Entry 3JAZ (electron microscopy, 3.10 A resolution); this record covers chains B and C of the 5 polymer chains in the assembly.

Chain B (and C):
Name: Capsid protein VP1
Source organism: Bombyx mori cypovirus 1
Notes: chain C of this document is another copy of the same molecule, construct and numbering; everything in this record applies to it too
UniProtKB: Q6TS43 (CAPSD_CPVBM); residue numbers follow UniProt; this construct covers 1-1333
Chain sequence (1333 residues; each row starts with the number of its first residue):
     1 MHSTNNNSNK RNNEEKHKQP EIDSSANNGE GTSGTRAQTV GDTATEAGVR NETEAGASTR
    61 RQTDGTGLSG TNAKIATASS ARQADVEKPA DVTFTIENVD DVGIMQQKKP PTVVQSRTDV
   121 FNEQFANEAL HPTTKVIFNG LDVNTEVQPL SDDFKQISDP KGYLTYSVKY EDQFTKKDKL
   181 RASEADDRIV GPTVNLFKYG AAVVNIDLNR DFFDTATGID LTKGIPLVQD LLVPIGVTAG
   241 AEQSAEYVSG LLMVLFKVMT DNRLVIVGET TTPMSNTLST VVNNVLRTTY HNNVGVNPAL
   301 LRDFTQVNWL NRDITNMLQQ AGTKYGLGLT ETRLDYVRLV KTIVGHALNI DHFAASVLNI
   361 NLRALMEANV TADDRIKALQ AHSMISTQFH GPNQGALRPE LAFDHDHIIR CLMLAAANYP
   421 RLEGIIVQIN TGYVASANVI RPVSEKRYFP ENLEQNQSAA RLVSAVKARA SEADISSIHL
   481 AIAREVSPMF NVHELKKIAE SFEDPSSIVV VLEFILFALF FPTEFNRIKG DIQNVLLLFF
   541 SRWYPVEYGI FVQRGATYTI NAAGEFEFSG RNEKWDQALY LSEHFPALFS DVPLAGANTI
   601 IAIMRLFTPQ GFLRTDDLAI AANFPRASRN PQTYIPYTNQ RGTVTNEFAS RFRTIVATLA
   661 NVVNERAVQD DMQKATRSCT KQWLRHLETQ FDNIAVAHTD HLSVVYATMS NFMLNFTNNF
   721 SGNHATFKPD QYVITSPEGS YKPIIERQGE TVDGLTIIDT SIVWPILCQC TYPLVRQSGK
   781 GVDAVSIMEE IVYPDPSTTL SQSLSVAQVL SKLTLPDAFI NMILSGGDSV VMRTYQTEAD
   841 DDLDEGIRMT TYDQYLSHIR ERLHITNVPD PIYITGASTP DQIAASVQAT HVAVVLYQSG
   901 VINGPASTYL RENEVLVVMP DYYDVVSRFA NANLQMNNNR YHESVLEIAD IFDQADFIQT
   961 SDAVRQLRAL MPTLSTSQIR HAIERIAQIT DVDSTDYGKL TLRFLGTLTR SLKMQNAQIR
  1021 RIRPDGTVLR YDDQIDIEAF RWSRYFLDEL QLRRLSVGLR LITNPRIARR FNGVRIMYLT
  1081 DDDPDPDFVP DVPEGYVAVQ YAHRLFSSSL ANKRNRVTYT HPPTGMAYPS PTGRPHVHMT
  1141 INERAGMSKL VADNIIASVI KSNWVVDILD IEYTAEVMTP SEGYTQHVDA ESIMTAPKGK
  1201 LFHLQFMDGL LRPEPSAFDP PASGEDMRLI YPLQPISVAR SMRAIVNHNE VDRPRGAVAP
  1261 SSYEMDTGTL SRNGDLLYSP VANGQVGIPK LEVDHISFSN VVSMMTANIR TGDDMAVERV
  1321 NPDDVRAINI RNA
Disordered / not traced: 1-134, 778-785 (chain C: 1-73, 777-786)

How chain B and chain C interact:
Pairs across the interface - 122 pairs, chain B then chain C:
  Val233(B) - Ile787(C)  hydrophobic
  Ile235(B) - Leu774(C)
  Ile235(B) - Asp1324(C)
  Ile235(B) - Arg1326(C)
  Gly236(B) - Ile791(C)
  Gly236(B) - Asp1323(C)
  Gly236(B) - Asp1324(C)
  Gly236(B) - Val1325(C)  hydrogen bond (backbone-backbone)
  Val237(B) - Asp1323(C)
  Val237(B) - Asp1324(C)
  Thr238(B) - Glu790(C)
  Thr238(B) - Asp1323(C)
  Ala239(B) - Glu790(C)  hydrogen bond (backbone-side chain)
  Lys574(B) - Asp671(C)
  Asp576(B) - Asp671(C)
  Asp576(B) - Ala675(C)  hydrogen bond (side chain-backbone)
  Ala578(B) - Lys674(C)
  Leu579(B) - Lys674(C)
  Glu738(B) - Arg653(C)  salt bridge
  Gly739(B) - Glu688(C)
  Ser740(B) - Glu688(C)  hydrogen bond
  Tyr741(B) - Arg685(C)
  Lys742(B) - Arg685(C)
  Glu746(B) - Gln682(C)  hydrogen bond
  Glu746(B) - Arg685(C)  salt bridge
  Arg747(B) - Gln682(C)  hydrogen bond (backbone-side chain)
  Gln748(B) - Gln682(C)
  Gly749(B) - Asn452(C)
  Glu750(B) - Glu451(C)
  Glu750(B) - Asn452(C)  hydrogen bond
  Gly827(B) - Thr643(C)
  Gly827(B) - Val644(C)
  Asp828(B) - Thr645(C)
  Ser829(B) - Gly642(C)
  Ser829(B) - Thr645(C)  hydrogen bond (backbone-side chain)
  Ser829(B) - Glu647(C)
  Val831(B) - Arg641(C)
  Val831(B) - Glu647(C)
  Gln854(B) - Glu647(C)  hydrogen bond
  Ser857(B) - Thr654(C)
  His858(B) - Thr645(C)
  Glu943(B) - Arg641(C)  salt bridge
  Val945(B) - Gly642(C)
  Thr973(B) - Gln640(C)
  Thr973(B) - Gly642(C)
  Thr973(B) - Thr643(C)
  Thr973(B) - Arg1326(C)
  Leu974(B) - Gln640(C)  hydrogen bond (backbone-side chain)
  Leu974(B) - Thr643(C)  hydrogen bond (backbone-backbone)
  Leu974(B) - Val644(C)
  Leu974(B) - Arg1326(C)
  Ser975(B) - Val696(C)
  Ser975(B) - Arg1326(C)
  Thr976(B) - Asp692(C)
  Thr976(B) - Asn693(C)
  Ser977(B) - Asn693(C)
  Ser977(B) - Arg776(C)
  Gln978(B) - Arg1326(C)  hydrogen bond
  Arg980(B) - Asn693(C)  hydrogen bond
  Arg980(B) - Arg776(C)
  His981(B) - Ile787(C)
  Asp1025(B) - Asn664(C)  hydrogen bond (backbone-side chain)
  Tyr1078(B) - Arg117(C)  hydrogen bond
  Tyr1078(B) - Phe121(C)  hydrophobic
  Tyr1078(B) - Glu123(C)  hydrogen bond
  His1103(B) - Gln388(C)
  Ser1108(B) - Gly391(C)  hydrogen bond (side chain-backbone)
  Ser1108(B) - Pro392(C)
  Ser1108(B) - Asn393(C)  hydrogen bond (side chain-backbone)
  Ser1109(B) - Asn393(C)
  Ala1145(B) - Asp1323(C)
  Gly1146(B) - Gln388(C)
  Gly1146(B) - His390(C)  hydrogen bond (backbone-side chain)
  Gly1146(B) - Val1320(C)
  Met1147(B) - His390(C)
  Ser1148(B) - His390(C)
  Ser1148(B) - Glu1318(C)  hydrogen bond
  Lys1149(B) - Phe138(C)
  Lys1149(B) - Gly140(C)
  Lys1149(B) - Leu141(C)
  Lys1149(B) - Val143(C)
  Lys1149(B) - Glu1318(C)  hydrogen bond (backbone-side chain)
  Leu1150(B) - Leu141(C)  hydrophobic
  Leu1150(B) - Val143(C)  hydrophobic
  Leu1150(B) - Asn144(C)
  Asp1153(B) - Ile137(C)  hydrogen bond (side chain-backbone)
  Asp1153(B) - Phe138(C)  hydrogen bond (side chain-backbone)
  Asp1153(B) - Leu141(C)
  Ile1156(B) - Ile137(C)  hydrophobic
  Ala1157(B) - Ile137(C)
  Ile1160(B) - Arg117(C)
  Tyr1184(B) - Val120(C)  hydrophobic
  Gln1186(B) - Asp119(C)
  His1187(B) - Asp119(C)  salt bridge
  His1187(B) - Val120(C)
  Val1188(B) - Thr118(C)
  Val1188(B) - Asp119(C)  hydrogen bond (backbone-backbone)
  Asp1189(B) - Arg117(C)
  Asp1189(B) - Thr118(C)
  Ala1190(B) - Arg117(C)  hydrogen bond (backbone-backbone)
  Glu1191(B) - Phe138(C)
  Glu1191(B) - Asn139(C)  hydrogen bond
  Thr1195(B) - Phe138(C)
  Lys1198(B) - Asp1323(C)  hydrogen bond (backbone-side chain)
  Ser1223(B) - Gln124(C)
  Gly1224(B) - Asn122(C)
  Gly1224(B) - Glu123(C)
  Gly1224(B) - Gln124(C)
  Glu1225(B) - Phe121(C)
  Glu1225(B) - Asn122(C)  hydrogen bond (backbone-side chain)
  Glu1225(B) - Glu123(C)  hydrogen bond (backbone-backbone)
  Asp1226(B) - Phe121(C)
  Asp1226(B) - Asn122(C)  hydrogen bond
  Met1227(B) - Val120(C)
  Met1227(B) - Phe121(C)  hydrogen bond (backbone-backbone)
  Met1227(B) - Glu123(C)
  Arg1228(B) - Asp119(C)  salt bridge
  Arg1228(B) - Val120(C)
  Leu1229(B) - Arg117(C)
  Leu1229(B) - Thr118(C)
  Leu1229(B) - Asp119(C)  hydrogen bond (backbone-backbone)
  Ile1230(B) - Asp119(C)
Other interface residues (no listed pair), chain B (85 interface residues in all): Asp230, Pro234, Glu242, Glu573, Trp575, Pro743, Leu824, Pro972, Ile979, Ser1011, Lys1013, Asp1081, Arg1114, Ala1152, Met1194, Pro1197
Other interface residues (no listed pair), chain C (62 interface residues in all): Thr134, Val136, Asn456, Ser650, Val668, Gln669, Ser678, Thr689, Val775, Met788

Summary:
85 residues of chain B and 62 residues of chain C are in contact, with 32 hydrogen bonds and 5 salt bridges.
Among the polar pairs are Glu738(B)-Arg653(C), Glu746(B)-Arg685(C) and Glu943(B)-Arg641(C).
Both chains are Capsid protein VP1 (Bombyx mori cypovirus 1). Entry 3JAZ (Atomic model of cytoplasmic
polyhedrosis virus with ATP) was determined by electron microscopy together with 3JAY, 3JB0, 3JB1, 3JB2 and
3JB3 from the same study.
